6J4Z - chains A and T of the 27 polymer chains in the assembly; structure by electron microscopy, 4.10 A resolution (low resolution: residue-level contacts below are approximate; hydrogen-bond / salt-bridge calls are withheld).

== Chain A ==
Name: DNA-directed RNA polymerase subunit
Organism: Komagataella phaffii (strain GS115 / ATCC 20864)
Notes: EC 2.7.7.6
Reference sequence: C4R4Y0 (C4R4Y0_KOMPG); numbering as in UniProt (aligned over 1-1743)
Chain sequence (1743 residues; row label = number of the first residue in the row):
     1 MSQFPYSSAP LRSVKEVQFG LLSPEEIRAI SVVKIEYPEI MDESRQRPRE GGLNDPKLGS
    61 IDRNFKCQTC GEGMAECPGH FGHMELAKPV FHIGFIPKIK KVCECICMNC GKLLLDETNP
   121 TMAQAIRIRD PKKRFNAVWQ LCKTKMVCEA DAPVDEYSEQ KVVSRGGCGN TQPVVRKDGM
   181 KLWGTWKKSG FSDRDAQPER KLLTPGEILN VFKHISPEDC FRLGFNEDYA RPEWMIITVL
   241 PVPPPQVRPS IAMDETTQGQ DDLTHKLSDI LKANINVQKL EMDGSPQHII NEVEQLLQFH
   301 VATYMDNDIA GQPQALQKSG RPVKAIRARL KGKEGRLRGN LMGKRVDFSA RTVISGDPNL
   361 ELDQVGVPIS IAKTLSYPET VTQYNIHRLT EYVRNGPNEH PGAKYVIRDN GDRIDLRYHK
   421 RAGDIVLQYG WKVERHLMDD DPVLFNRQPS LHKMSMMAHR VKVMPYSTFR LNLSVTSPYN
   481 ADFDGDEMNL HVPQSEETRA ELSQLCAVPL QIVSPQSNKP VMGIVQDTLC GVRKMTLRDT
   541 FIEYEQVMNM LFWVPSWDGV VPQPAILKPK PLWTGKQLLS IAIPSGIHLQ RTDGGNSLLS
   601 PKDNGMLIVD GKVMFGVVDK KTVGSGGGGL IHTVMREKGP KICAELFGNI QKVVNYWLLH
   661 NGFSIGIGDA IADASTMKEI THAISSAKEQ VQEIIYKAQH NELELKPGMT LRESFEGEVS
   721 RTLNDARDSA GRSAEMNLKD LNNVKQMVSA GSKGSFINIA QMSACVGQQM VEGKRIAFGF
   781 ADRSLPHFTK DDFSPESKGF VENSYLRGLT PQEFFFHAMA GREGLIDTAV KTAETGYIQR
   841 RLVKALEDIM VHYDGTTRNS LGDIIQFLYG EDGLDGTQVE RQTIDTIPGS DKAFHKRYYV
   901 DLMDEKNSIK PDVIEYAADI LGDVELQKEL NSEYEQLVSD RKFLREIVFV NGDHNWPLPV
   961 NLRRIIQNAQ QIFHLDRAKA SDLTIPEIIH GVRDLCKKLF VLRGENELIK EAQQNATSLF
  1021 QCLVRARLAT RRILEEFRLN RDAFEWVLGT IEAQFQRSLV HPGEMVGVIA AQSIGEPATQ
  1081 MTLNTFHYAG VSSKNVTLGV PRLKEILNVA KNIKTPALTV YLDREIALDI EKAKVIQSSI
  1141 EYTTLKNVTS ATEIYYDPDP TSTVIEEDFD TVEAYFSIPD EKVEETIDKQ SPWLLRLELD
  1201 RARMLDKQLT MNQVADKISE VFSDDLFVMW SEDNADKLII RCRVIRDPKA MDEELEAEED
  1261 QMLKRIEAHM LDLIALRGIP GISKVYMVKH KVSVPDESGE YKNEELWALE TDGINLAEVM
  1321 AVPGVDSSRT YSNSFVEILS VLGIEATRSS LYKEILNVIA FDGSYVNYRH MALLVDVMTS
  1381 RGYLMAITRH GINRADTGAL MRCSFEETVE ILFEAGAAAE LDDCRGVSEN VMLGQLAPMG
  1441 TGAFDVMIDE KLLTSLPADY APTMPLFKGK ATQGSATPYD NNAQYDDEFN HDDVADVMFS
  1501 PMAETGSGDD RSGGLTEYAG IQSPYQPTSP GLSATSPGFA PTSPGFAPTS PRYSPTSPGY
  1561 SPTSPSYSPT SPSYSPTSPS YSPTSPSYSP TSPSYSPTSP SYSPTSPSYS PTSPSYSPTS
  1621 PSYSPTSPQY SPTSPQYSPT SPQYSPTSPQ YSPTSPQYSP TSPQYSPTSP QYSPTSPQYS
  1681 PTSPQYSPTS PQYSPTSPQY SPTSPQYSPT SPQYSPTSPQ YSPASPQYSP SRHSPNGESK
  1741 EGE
Not modelled in the structure: 1, 154-160, 190-193, 1082-1094, 1178-1189, 1246-1257, 1464-1743
Ion coordination: Zn2+ site 1: Cys67, Cys70, Cys77, His80; Zn2+ site 2: Cys107, Cys110, Cys168; Mg2+: Asp482, Asp484, Asp486 (shared with 1 residue of chain P)

== Chain T ==
Molecule: 198-nt DNA strand
Sequence (198 nucleotides; numbered -72 to 125; the number before each row is that of its first residue; numbers below 1 keep their minus sign (DA-72 is residue -72)):
   -72 ATCAGAATCC CGGTGCCGAG GCCGCTCAAT TGGTCGTAGA CAGCTCTAGC ACCGCTTAAA
   -12 CGCACGTACG CGCTGTCCCC CGCGTTTTAA CCGCCAAGGG GATTACACCC AAGACACCAG
    48 GCACGAGACA GAAAAAAACA ACGAAAACGG CCACCACCCA AACACACCAA ACACAAGAGC
   108 TAATTGACTG ACGTAAGC
Not modelled in the structure: 56-125

== Chain A / chain T interface ==
Contacting residue pairs - 10 pairs, chain A then chain T:
  Ala310(A) - DA29(T)
  Lys318(A) - DA43(T)
  Lys333(A) - DA34(T)
  Arg345(A) - DC36(T)
  Arg351(A) - DC36(T)
  Ala833(A) - DC33(T)
  Gly836(A) - DC33(T)
  Tyr837(A) - DT31(T)
  Arg1389(A) - DT30(T)
  Glu1406(A) - DT31(T)
Also at the interface, not in a pair above, chain A (15 interface residues in all): Arg327, Arg338, Gln448, Thr832, Glu1407
Also at the interface, not in a pair above, chain T (9 interface residues in all): DA32, DC35

== In short ==
15 residues of chain A and 9 residues of chain T are in contact. The Zn2+ site 1 is built by Cys67(A),
Cys70(A), Cys77(A) and His80(A). Cys107(A), Cys110(A) and Cys168(A) form the Zn2+ site 2.
Here chain A is DNA-directed RNA polymerase subunit (Komagataella phaffii (strain GS115 / ATCC 20864)) and
chain T is a 198-nt DNA strand. Entry 6J4Z (RNA polymerase II elongation complex bound with Spt4/5 and foreign
DNA, stalled at SHL(-1) of the ...) was determined by electron microscopy, deposited together with 6IR9, 6J4W,
6J4X, 6J4Y, 6J50 and 6J51.
